Entry 8ETV (electron microscopy, 3.16 A resolution); this record covers chains B and J of the 8 polymer chains in the assembly.

Chain B:
Protein: Histone H4
Source organism: Xenopus laevis
UniProtKB: P62799 (H4_XENLA); residues 1-103 here = UniProt positions 1-103
Amino-acid sequence (103 residues; row label = number of the first residue in the row):
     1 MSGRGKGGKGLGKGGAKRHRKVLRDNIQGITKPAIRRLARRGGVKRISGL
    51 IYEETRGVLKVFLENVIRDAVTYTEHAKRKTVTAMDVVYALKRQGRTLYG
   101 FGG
Unresolved in the structure: 1-23, 96-103
Curated features (UniProtKB/Swiss-Prot):
  - DNA-binding region: Lys17 to Lys21
  - modified residue: Ser2 (N-acetylserine), Arg4 (Asymmetric dimethylarginine), Lys6 (N6-(2-hydroxyisobutyryl)lysine), Lys9 (N6-(2-hydroxyisobutyryl)lysine), Lys13 (N6-(2-hydroxyisobutyryl)lysine), Lys17 (N6-(2-hydroxyisobutyryl)lysine), Lys21 (N6,N6,N6-trimethyllysine), Lys32 (N6-(2-hydroxyisobutyryl)lysine), Lys45 (N6-(2-hydroxyisobutyryl)lysine), Ser48 (Phosphoserine), Tyr52 (Phosphotyrosine), Lys60 (N6-(2-hydroxyisobutyryl)lysine), Lys78 (N6-(2-hydroxyisobutyryl)lysine), Lys80 (N6-(2-hydroxyisobutyryl)lysine), Tyr89 (Phosphotyrosine), Lys92 (N6-(2-hydroxyisobutyryl)lysine)
  - cross-link (Glycyl lysine isopeptide (Lys-Gly)): Lys32 (interchain with G-Cter in UFM1), Lys92 (interchain with G-Cter in ubiquitin)

Chain J:
Molecule: 227-nt DNA strand
Sequence (227 nucleotides; numbered -153 to 73; the number before each row is that of its first residue; numbers below 1 keep their minus sign (DT-153 is residue -153)):
  -153 TCGGTACCCGGGGATCCTCTAGAGTGGGAGCTCGGAACACTATCCGACTG
  -103 GCACCGGCAAGGTCGCTGTTCAATACATGCACAGGATGTATATATCTGAC
   -53 ACGTGCCTGGAGACTAGGGAGTAATCCCCTTGGCGGTTAAAACGCGGGGG
    -3 ACAGCGCGTACGTGCGTTTAAGCGGTGCTAGAGCTGTCTACGACCAATTG
    47 AGCGGCCTCGGCACCGGGATTCTCCAG
Unresolved in the structure: -153 to -38, 73

How chain B and chain J interact:
Contacting residue pairs (11):
  Arg36(B) with DG8(J), salt bridge to the phosphate
  Arg46(B) with DC7(J), phosphate contact; DG8(J), phosphate contact
  Ile47(B) with DC7(J), sugar contact; DG8(J), hydrogen bond to the phosphate
  Ser48(B) with DC7(J), hydrogen bond to the phosphate
  Gly49(B) with DC7(J), phosphate contact
  Arg79(B) with DA28(J), phosphate contact
  Lys80(B) with DG27(J), salt bridge to the phosphate; DA28(J), hydrogen bond to the phosphate
  Thr81(B) with DA28(J), hydrogen bond to the phosphate
Other interface residues (no listed pair), chain B (10 interface residues in all): Lys45, Lys78
Other interface residues (no listed pair), chain J (5 interface residues in all): DG29

In short:
Chain B and chain J form an interface of 10 and 5 residues respectively; the contacts include 4 hydrogen bonds
and 2 salt bridges. Polar contacts include Ile47(B)-DG8(J), Ser48(B)-DC7(J) and Lys80(B)-DA28(J). UniProt
lists a DNA-binding region on chain B.
Chain B is Histone H4 (Xenopus laevis) and chain J is a 227-nt DNA strand; the structure, Class2 of the
INO80-Hexasome complex, was determined by electron microscopy together with 8ETS, 8ETT, 8ETU, 8ETW, 8EU9,
8EUE, 8EUF and 8EUJ from the same study.
